Entry 7D3S (electron microscopy, 2.90 A resolution); this record covers chains R and A of the 6 polymer chains in the assembly.

# Chain R
Protein: Secretin receptor
From: Homo sapiens
Reference sequence: P47872 (SCTR_HUMAN); residue numbers follow UniProt; this construct covers 23-440
Sequence (434 residues; row label = number of the first residue in the row):
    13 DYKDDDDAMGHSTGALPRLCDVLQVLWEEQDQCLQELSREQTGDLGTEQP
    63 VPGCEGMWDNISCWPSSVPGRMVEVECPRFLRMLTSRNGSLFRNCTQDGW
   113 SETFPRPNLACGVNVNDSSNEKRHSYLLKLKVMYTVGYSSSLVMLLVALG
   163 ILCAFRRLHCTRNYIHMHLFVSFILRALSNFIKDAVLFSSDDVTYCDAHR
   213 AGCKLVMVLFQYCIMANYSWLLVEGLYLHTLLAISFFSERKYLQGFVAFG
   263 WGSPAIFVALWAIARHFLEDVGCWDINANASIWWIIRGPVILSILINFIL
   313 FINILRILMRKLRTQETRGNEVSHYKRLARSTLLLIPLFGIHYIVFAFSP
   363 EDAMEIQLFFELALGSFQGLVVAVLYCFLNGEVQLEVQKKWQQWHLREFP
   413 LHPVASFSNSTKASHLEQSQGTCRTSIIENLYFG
Not modelled in the structure: 13-129, 203-208, 328-332, 407-446
Differences from the reference sequence: expression tag (13-22, 441-446)
Disulfides: Cys215-Cys285

# Chain A
Protein: Guanine nucleotide-binding protein G(s) subunit alpha isoforms short
From: Homo sapiens
Reference sequence: P63092 (GNAS2_HUMAN); aligned to UniProt positions 5-384 over residues 5-384 (the alignment contains insertions or deletions, so no single offset holds)
Sequence (380 residues; row label = number of the first residue in the row):
     5 GNSKTEDQRNEEKAQREANKKIEKQLQKDKQVYRATHRLLLLGADNSGKS
    55 TIVKQMRIYHVNGFNGEGGEEDPQAARSNSDGEKATKVQDIKNNLKEAIE
   105 TIVAAMSNLVPPVELANPENQFRVDYILSVMNVPDFDFPPEFYEHAKALW
   155 EDEGVRACYERSNEYQLIDCAQYFLDKIDVIKQADYVPSDQDLLRCRVLT
   205 SGIFETKFQVDKVNFHMFDVGGQRDERRKWIQCFNDVTAIIFVVDSSDYN
   255 RLQEALNLFKSIWNNRWLRTISVILFLNKQDLLAEKVLAGKSKIEDYFPE
   305 FARYTTPEDATPEPGEDPRVTRAKYFIRDEFLRISTASGDGRHYCYPHFT
   355 CAVDTENARRIFNDCRDIIQRMHLRQYELL
Not modelled in the structure: 5-11, 63-205
Differences from the reference sequence: engineered mutation Asp49 (Gly in P63092), Asn50 (Glu in P63092), Tyr63 (Leu in P63092), Asp249 (Ala in P63092), Asp252 (Ser in P63092), Ala362 (Ile372 in P63092), Ile365 (Val375 in P63092)

# Chain R / chain A interface
Residue-residue contacts (38; chain R residue first):
  Arg174(R) with Gln380(A); Tyr381(A)
  Tyr239(R) with Tyr381(A)
  Leu240(R) with Tyr381(A), hydrophobic; Leu383(A), hydrophobic
  Leu243(R) with His377(A); Tyr381(A), hydrophobic
  Leu244(R) with Gln374(A), hydrogen bond (backbone-side chain); His377(A); Leu378(A), hydrophobic
  Ser247(R) with Ile373(A); Gln374(A)
  Phe248(R) with His41(A); Val217(A), hydrophobic; Phe366(A), hydrophobic; Arg370(A); Ile373(A), hydrophobic
  Glu251(R) with His377(A)
  Leu320(R) with Leu378(A), hydrophobic; Leu383(A); Leu384(A), hydrophobic
  Lys323(R) with Asp371(A), salt bridge; Gln374(A), hydrogen bond; Arg375(A), hydrogen bond (backbone-side chain); Leu378(A)
  Leu324(R) with Leu384(A), hydrophobic
  Gln327(R) with Tyr348(A); Cys349(A), hydrogen bond (side chain-backbone); Arg375(A), hydrogen bond
  Arg339(R) with Leu383(A); Leu384(A)
  Ser343(R) with Leu383(A), hydrogen bond (side chain-backbone)
  Leu347(R) with Leu383(A), hydrophobic
  Leu391(R) with Glu382(A)
  Asn392(R) with Glu382(A)
  Gly393(R) with Glu382(A), hydrogen bond (backbone-side chain)
  Glu394(R) with Gln380(A); Glu382(A)
Also at the interface, not in a pair above, chain R (22 interface residues in all): His178, Ala245, Ile246
Also at the interface, not in a pair above, chain A (20 interface residues in all): Phe219, Tyr350, Cys369

# Summary
22 residues of chain R face 20 of chain A across their interface; the contacts include 7 hydrogen bonds and 1
salt bridge. Polar contacts include Lys323(R)-Asp371(A), Leu244(R)-Gln374(A) and Lys323(R)-Gln374(A).
Chain R is Secretin receptor and chain A is Guanine nucleotide-binding protein G(s) subunit alpha isoforms
short, both from Homo sapiens; the structure, Human SECR in complex with an engineered Gs heterotrimer, was
determined by electron microscopy.
